PDB entry 7E14 | electron microscopy, 2.90 A resolution | chains B and G of the 5 polymer chains in the assembly

Chain B:
Protein: Guanine nucleotide-binding protein G(I)/G(S)/G(T) subunit beta-1
From: Bos taurus
UniProtKB: P62871 (GBB1_BOVIN); residues 2-340 here = UniProt positions 2-340
Sequence (345 residues; each row starts with the number of its first residue; numbers below 1 keep their minus sign (Met-4 is residue -4)):
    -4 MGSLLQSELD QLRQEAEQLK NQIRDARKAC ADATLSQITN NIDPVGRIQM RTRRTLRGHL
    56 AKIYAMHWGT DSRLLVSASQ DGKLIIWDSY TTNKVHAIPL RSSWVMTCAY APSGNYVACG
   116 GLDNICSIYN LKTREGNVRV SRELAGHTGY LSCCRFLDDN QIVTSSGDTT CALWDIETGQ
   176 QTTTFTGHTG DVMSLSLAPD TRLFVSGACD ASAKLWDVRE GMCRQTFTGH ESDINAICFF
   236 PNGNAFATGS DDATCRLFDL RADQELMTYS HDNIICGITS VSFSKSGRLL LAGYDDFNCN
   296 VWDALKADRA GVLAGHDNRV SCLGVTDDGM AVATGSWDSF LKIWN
Disordered / not traced: -4 to 2
Differences from the reference sequence: initiating methionine (-4); expression tag (-3 to 1)
Curated features (UniProtKB/Swiss-Prot):
  - modified residue: Ser2 (N-acetylserine), His266 (Phosphohistidine)

Chain G:
Protein: G protein
From: Rattus norvegicus
Sequence (71 residues; numbered 1 to 71; the number before each row is that of its first residue):
     1 MASNNTASIA QARKLVEQLK MEANIDRIKV SKAAADLMAY CEAHAKEDPL LTPVPASENP
    61 FREKKFFCAI L
Disordered / not traced: 1-5, 63-71

Chain B / chain G interface:
Pairs across the interface (84):
  Leu7(B) with Ala12(G), hydrophobic; Arg13(G); Val16(G), hydrophobic
  Glu10(B) with Lys20(G), salt bridge
  Leu14(B) with Leu19(G); Lys20(G); Ala23(G), hydrophobic
  Ile18(B) with Leu19(G), hydrophobic; Ala23(G), hydrophobic; Arg27(G)
  Ala21(B) with Arg27(G)
  Arg22(B) with Arg27(G)
  Cys25(B) with Arg27(G); Ile28(G); Lys29(G), hydrogen bond (backbone-side chain); Val30(G), hydrogen bond (backbone-backbone)
  Asp27(B) with Lys29(G)
  Ala28(B) with Lys29(G); Val30(G)
  Leu30(B) with Ala34(G), hydrophobic
  Ile33(B) with Ala34(G), hydrophobic
  Ile37(B) with Met38(G), hydrophobic
  Val40(B) with Leu51(G), hydrophobic
  Ile43(B) with Leu50(G)
  Gln44(B) with Pro53(G)
  Met45(B) with Leu50(G), hydrophobic
  Arg48(B) with Phe61(G); Arg62(G)
  Arg49(B) with Pro60(G); Phe61(G), hydrogen bond (side chain-backbone); Arg62(G)
  Ser84(B) with Phe61(G)
  Tyr85(B) with Pro60(G); Phe61(G), hydrophobic
  Lys209(B) with Gln18(G)
  Met217(B) with Met21(G), hydrophobic
  Cys218(B) with Gln18(G)
  Arg219(B) with Glu22(G); Ile25(G)
  Gln220(B) with Glu22(G); Ile25(G)
  Thr221(B) with Glu22(G), hydrogen bond
  Phe235(B) with Tyr40(G), hydrophobic; Cys41(G), hydrophobic
  Pro236(B) with Tyr40(G), hydrogen bond (backbone-side chain)
  Asn237(B) with Tyr40(G)
  Leu252(B) with Leu37(G), hydrophobic
  Asp254(B) with Ala33(G); Leu37(G)
  Arg256(B) with Arg27(G); Ile28(G), hydrogen bond (backbone-backbone); Ala33(G); Asp36(G), salt bridge; Leu37(G)
  Ala257(B) with Ile28(G); Val30(G), hydrophobic
  Asp258(B) with Arg27(G), salt bridge
  Gln259(B) with Val30(G)
  Leu261(B) with Val30(G), hydrophobic
  Ser279(B) with Asp48(G); Leu50(G)
  Lys280(B) with Asp48(G)
  Ser281(B) with Tyr40(G); Cys41(G); His44(G); Ala45(G); Asp48(G), hydrogen bond
  Gly282(B) with Cys41(G)
  Arg283(B) with Cys41(G); Leu51(G)
  Leu284(B) with Leu50(G); Leu51(G), hydrophobic
  Leu300(B) with Met38(G), hydrophobic
  Val320(B) with Leu50(G), hydrophobic
  Asp323(B) with Pro49(G)
  Gly324(B) with Pro49(G); Leu50(G)
  Met325(B) with Pro49(G), hydrophobic; Pro60(G)
  Ala326(B) with Phe61(G), hydrophobic
  Val327(B) with Leu50(G), hydrophobic
  Ile338(B) with Phe61(G), hydrophobic
  Asn340(B) with Asn59(G); Phe61(G)
Interface residues without a listed pair, chain B (62 interface residues in all): Leu4, Ala11, Lys15, Ala26, Trp63, Ser67, Gly182, Asn239, Ala240, Leu286, Trp339
Interface residues without a listed pair, chain G (37 interface residues in all): Ser8, Asp26, Ser31, Glu47, Val54

In short:
Chain B and chain G form an interface of 62 and 37 residues respectively, with 7 hydrogen bonds and 3 salt
bridges. Among the polar pairs are Glu10(B)-Lys20(G), Arg256(B)-Asp36(G) and Asp258(B)-Arg27(G).
Chain B is Guanine nucleotide-binding protein G(I)/G(S)/G(T) subunit beta-1 (Bos taurus) and chain G is G
protein (Rattus norvegicus); the structure, Compound2_GLP-1R_OWL833_Gs complex structure, was determined by
electron microscopy (same publication as 7DUR, 7EVM and 7DUQ).
